PDB entry 5VZ2 | X-ray diffraction, 2.26 A resolution | chains B and C of the 28 polymer chains in the assembly

[Chain B (and C)]
Protein: ATP-dependent Clp protease proteolytic subunit
Organism: Staphylococcus aureus (strain NCTC 8325)
Notes: EC 3.4.21.92; chain C of this document is another copy of the same molecule, construct and numbering; everything in this record applies to it too
UniProtKB: Q2G036 (CLPP_STAA8); residues 1-195 here = UniProt positions 1-195
Chain sequence (203 residues; each row starts with the number of its first residue):
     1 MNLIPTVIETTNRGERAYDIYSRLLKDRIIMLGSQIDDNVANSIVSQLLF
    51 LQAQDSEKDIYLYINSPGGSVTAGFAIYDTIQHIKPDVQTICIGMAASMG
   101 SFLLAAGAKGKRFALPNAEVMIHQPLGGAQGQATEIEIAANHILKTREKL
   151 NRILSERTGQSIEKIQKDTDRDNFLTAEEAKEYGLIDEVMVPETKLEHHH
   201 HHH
Not modelled in the structure: 1-3, 8-18, 194-203 (chain C: 1-3, 8-18, 193-203)
Differences from the reference sequence: expression tag (196-203)
Curated features (UniProtKB/Swiss-Prot):
  - active site: Ser98 (Nucleophile), His123
What the authors report for this chain:
  - binding site for Acyldepsipeptide: Arg23, Leu24, Asp27, Ile29, Tyr63
  - binding site for Acyldepsipeptide: Leu49, Gln52, Ala53

[How chain B and chain C interact]
Residue-residue contacts - 44 pairs, chain B then chain C:
  Pro5(B) with Ser22(C); Ser43(C); Gln47(C)
  Thr6(B) with Ser22(C), hydrogen bond (backbone-side chain); Leu25(C)
  Val7(B) with Phe50(C), hydrophobic
  Ile20(B) with Ser46(C); Gln47(C); Phe50(C), hydrophobic
  Tyr21(B) with Asn39(C); Asn42(C); Ser43(C), hydrogen bond (side chain-backbone); Ser46(C)
  Arg23(B) with Phe50(C)
  Leu24(B) with Ser46(C)
  Met31(B) with Asn42(C); Ser46(C)
  Gly33(B) with Asn42(C), hydrogen bond (backbone-side chain)
  Tyr63(B) with Leu49(C), hydrophobic
  Asn65(B) with Asp38(C), hydrogen bond; Asn42(C)
  Ile93(B) with Val45(C), hydrophobic
  Gly94(B) with Thr72(C)
  Met95(B) with Asp38(C); Thr72(C)
  Leu115(B) with Asp79(C)
  Pro116(B) with Asp79(C)
  Asn117(B) with Phe75(C); Tyr78(C); Asp79(C), hydrogen bond (backbone-side chain); Lys149(C), hydrogen bond (backbone-side chain); Ile153(C)
  Ala118(B) with Asp79(C)
  Glu119(B) with Thr72(C); His142(C), salt bridge
  Arg171(B) with Gln132(C), hydrogen bond; Thr134(C); Glu135(C), salt bridge; Ile138(C)
  Asp172(B) with Ile138(C)
  Phe174(B) with His142(C)
  Met190(B) with His83(C)
  Val191(B) with His83(C)
  Pro192(B) with Gln82(C)
Interface residues without a listed pair, chain B (27 interface residues in all): Pro67, Glu193
Interface residues without a listed pair, chain C (29 interface residues in all): Asp19, Ala41, Ala73, Ala76, Thr80

[Overview]
The interface between chain B and chain C involves 27 residues on one side and 29 on the other; the contacts
include 7 hydrogen bonds and 2 salt bridges. Polar contacts include Glu119(B)-His142(C), Arg171(B)-Glu135(C)
and Thr6(B)-Ser22(C). From the paper: a binding site for Acyldepsipeptide at Arg23(B), Leu24(B) and Asp27(B)
among others.
Both chains are ATP-dependent Clp protease proteolytic subunit (Staphylococcus aureus (strain NCTC 8325)).
Entry 5VZ2 (Structure of ClpP from Staphylococcus aureus in complex with Acyldepsipeptide) was determined by
X-ray diffraction (same publication as 6PKA, 6PMD and 5W18).
